PDB entry 5KQD | X-ray diffraction, 2.60 A resolution | chain A

== Chain A ==
Molecule: Pantothenate kinase 3
From: Homo sapiens
Notes: EC 2.7.1.33
UniProtKB: Q9H999 (PANK3_HUMAN); residues 12-370 here = UniProt positions 12-370
Amino-acid sequence (380 residues; numbered -7 to 372; the number before each row is that of its first residue; numbers below 1 keep their minus sign (Met-7 is residue -7)):
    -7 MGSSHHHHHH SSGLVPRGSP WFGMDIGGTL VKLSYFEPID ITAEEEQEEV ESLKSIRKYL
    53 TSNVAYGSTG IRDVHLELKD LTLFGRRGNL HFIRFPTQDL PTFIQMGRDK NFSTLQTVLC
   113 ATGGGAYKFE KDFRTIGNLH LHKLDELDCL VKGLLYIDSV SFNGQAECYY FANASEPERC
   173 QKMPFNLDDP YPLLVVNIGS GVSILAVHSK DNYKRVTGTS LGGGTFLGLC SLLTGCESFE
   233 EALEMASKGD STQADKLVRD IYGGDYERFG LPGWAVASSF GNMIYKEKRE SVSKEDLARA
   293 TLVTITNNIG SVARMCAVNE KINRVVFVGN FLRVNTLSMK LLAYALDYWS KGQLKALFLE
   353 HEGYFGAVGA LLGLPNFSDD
Not modelled in the structure: -7 to 10, 32-37, 59-63, 77-80, 99-114, 124-132, 166-171, 369-372
Construct notes: initiating methionine (-7); expression tag (-6 to 11, 371-372)
Residues lining bound ligands: Palmitoyl-CoA (PKZ): Ile18, Gly19, Gly20, Thr21, Leu22, Lys24, Gly116, Gly117, Tyr119, Asn165, Asn189, Gly191, Ser192, Gly193, Val194, Ser195, Arg207, Gly210, Thr211, Ser212, Asp252, Ile253, Tyr254, Tyr258, Leu263, Trp266, Ala267, Val268, Ala269, Asn299, Asn322, Tyr336, Asp339, Tyr340, Trp341
UniProt features mapped onto this chain:
  - active site: Glu138 (Proton acceptor)
  - binding site (acetyl-CoA): Ser192, Ser195, Arg207
  - mutagenesis: Gly19 (G19V: Loss of catalytic activity), Glu138 (E138A: Loss of catalytic activity; E138V: Prevents acetyl-CoA production), Ser195 (S195V: Retains 30% of wild-type activity. Refractory to inhibition by acetyl-CoA. Exhibits a 10-fold increase in the Km for pantothenate), Arg207 (R207A: Loss of catalytic activity; R207W: Increases affinity for ATP and decreases affinity for acetyl-CoA. Increases acetyl-CoA production), Ala267 (A267F: Loss of catalytic activity but can bind ATP normally), Ala269 (A269F: Loss of catalytic activity but can bind ATP normally)
What the authors report for this chain:
  - binding site for Palmitoyl-CoA: Lys24, Tyr340, Trp341
  - conformationally variable residues (order/disorder transition, side-chain flip): Asn165 to Cys172, Tyr336
  - mutagenesis - G19V, E138A: abolished catalytic activity
  - mutagenesis - E138A: unchanged binding to ATP
  - mutagenesis - G19V: abolished binding to ATP
  - mutagenesis - G19V: unchanged binding to acetyl-CoA

== In short ==
Bound to chain A: Palmitoyl-CoA. From UniProt: active-site residue Glu138, 3 acetyl-CoA-binding residues and 6
mutagenesis sites. From the paper: a binding site for Palmitoyl-CoA at Lys24, Tyr340 and Trp341; G19V and
E138A abolish catalytic activity.
Chain A is Pantothenate kinase 3 (Homo sapiens); the structure, PANK3:Palmitoyl-CoA complex, was determined by
X-ray diffraction, deposited together with 5KPR, 5KPT, 5KPZ and 5KQ8.
